1TUB - chains A and B; structure by electron crystallography, 3.70 A resolution.

Chain A:
Name: Tubulin
Source organism: Sus scrofa
Reference sequence: P02550 (TBA_PIG); residues 1-440 here = UniProt positions 1-440
Amino-acid sequence (440 residues; numbered 1 to 440; the number before each row is that of its first residue):
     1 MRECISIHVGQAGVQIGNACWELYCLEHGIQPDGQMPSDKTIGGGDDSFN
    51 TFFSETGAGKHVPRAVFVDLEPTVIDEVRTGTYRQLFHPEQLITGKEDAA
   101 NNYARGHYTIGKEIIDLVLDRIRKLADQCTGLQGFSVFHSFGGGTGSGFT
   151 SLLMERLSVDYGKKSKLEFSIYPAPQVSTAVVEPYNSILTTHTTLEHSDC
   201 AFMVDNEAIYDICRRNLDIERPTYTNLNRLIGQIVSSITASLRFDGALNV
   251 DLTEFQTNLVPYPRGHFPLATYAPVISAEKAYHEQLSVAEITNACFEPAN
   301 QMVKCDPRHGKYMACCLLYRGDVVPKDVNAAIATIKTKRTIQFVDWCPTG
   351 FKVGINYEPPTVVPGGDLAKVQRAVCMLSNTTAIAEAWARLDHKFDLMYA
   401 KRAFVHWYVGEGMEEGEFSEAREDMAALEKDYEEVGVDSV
Construct notes: conflict Gly265 (Ala in P02550)
Ligand contacts: GTP (guanosine-5'-triphosphate): Gly10, Gln11, Ala12, Gln15, Glu71, Ala99, Ala100, Asn101, Asn102, Gly142, Gly143, Gly144, Thr145, Ile171, Val177, Ser178, Tyr185, Asn206, Tyr210, Tyr224, Leu227, Asn228
Curated features (UniProtKB/Swiss-Prot):
  - active site: Glu254
  - binding site (GTP): Gly10, Gln11, Ala12, Gln15, Glu71, Ala99, Ser140, Gly143, Gly144, Thr145, Gly146, Thr179, Glu183, Asn206, Tyr224, Asn228, Leu252
  - binding site (Mg(2+)): Glu71
  - modified residue: Lys40 (N6-acetyllysine), Tyr282 (3'-nitrotyrosine), Ser439 (Phosphoserine)

Chain B:
Name: Tubulin
Source organism: Sus scrofa
Reference sequence: P02554 (TBB_PIG); the author numbering skips numbers that UniProt does not, so the offset changes along the chain: 1-44 = UniProt 1-44; 47-360 = UniProt 45-358; 369-437 = UniProt 359-427
Amino-acid sequence (427 residues; each row starts with the number of its first residue; note: 10 numbers in that range are skipped by the numbering (no residue carries them; nothing is unmodelled there)):
     1 MREIVHIQAGQCGNQIGAKFWEVISDEHGIDPTGSYHGDSDLQL
    47 ERINVYYNEAAGNKYVPRAILVDLEPGTMDSVRSGPFGQIFRPDNFVFGQ
    97 SGAGNNWAKGHYTEGAELVDSVLDVVRKESESCDCLQGFQLTHSLGGGTG
   147 SGMGTLLISKIREEYPDRIMNTFSVVPSPKVSDTVVEPYNATLSVHQLVE
   197 NTDETYCIDNEALYDICFRTLKLTTPTYGDLNHLVSATMSGVTTCLRFPG
   247 QLNADLRKLAVNMVPFPRLHFFMPGFAPLTSRGSQQYRALTVPELTQQMF
   297 DAKNMMAACDPRHGRYLTVAAVFRGRMSMKEVDEQMLNVQNKNSSYFVEW
   347 IPNNVKTAVCDIPP
   369 RGLKMSATFIGNSTAIQELFKRISEQFTAMFRRKAFLHWYTGEGMDEMEF
   419 TEAESNMNDLVSEYQQYQD
Ligand contacts:
  - GDP (guanosine-5'-diphosphate): Gly10, Gln11, Cys12, Gln15, Ile16, Gly100, Asn101, Ser140, Leu141, Gly142, Gly143, Gly144, Thr145, Gly146, Ser147, Val171, Ser178, Asp179, Tyr185, Asn206, Tyr224, Asn228
  - GTP (guanosine-5'-triphosphate): Leu248, Asn249, Lys254
  - taxotere (TXL): Glu22, Val23, Asp26, Leu217, Leu219, Asp226, His229, Ser232, Ala233, Ser236, Phe272, Pro274, Leu275, Thr276, Arg278, Arg320, Pro360, Arg369, Gly370, Leu371
Curated features (UniProtKB/Swiss-Prot):
  - motif: Met1 to Ile4 (MREI motif)
  - binding site (GTP): Gln11, Glu71, Ser140, Gly144, Thr145, Gly146, Asn206, Asn228
  - binding site (Mg(2+)): Glu71
  - modified residue: Ser40 (Phosphoserine), Lys60 (N6-acetyllysine), Ser174 (Phosphoserine), Thr287 (Phosphothreonine), Thr292 (Phosphothreonine), Arg320 (Omega-N-methylarginine)
  - cross-link (Glycyl lysine isopeptide (Lys-Gly)): Lys60 (interchain with G-Cter in ubiquitin), Lys326 (interchain with G-Cter in ubiquitin)

Chain A / chain B interface:
Residue-residue contacts (65):
  Gln11(A) - Gly246(B)  hydrogen bond (side chain-backbone)
  Glu71(A) - Asn249(B)
  Glu71(A) - Asp251(B)
  Pro72(A) - Arg2(B)
  Thr73(A) - Arg2(B)
  Thr73(A) - Asn249(B)  hydrogen bond
  Glu77(A) - Gly246(B)
  Lys96(A) - Met1(B)
  Lys96(A) - Cys131(B)
  Asp98(A) - Gln133(B)  hydrogen bond
  Asp98(A) - Asp251(B)
  Asp98(A) - Arg253(B)  salt bridge
  Ala99(A) - Asp251(B)
  Ala99(A) - Arg253(B)
  Asn101(A) - Lys254(B)
  Asn102(A) - Val257(B)
  Arg105(A) - Arg253(B)
  Pro175(A) - Asn349(B)
  Gln176(A) - Asp329(B)
  Gln176(A) - Glu330(B)
  Gln176(A) - Leu333(B)
  Val177(A) - Asn349(B)
  Val177(A) - Val351(B)
  Ser178(A) - Leu248(B)
  Ser178(A) - Asn349(B)
  Thr179(A) - Asn349(B)
  Thr179(A) - Val351(B)
  Thr179(A) - Lys352(B)
  Ala180(A) - Pro348(B)
  Ala180(A) - Asn349(B)
  Val181(A) - Val257(B)  hydrophobic
  Glu183(A) - Pro348(B)
  Glu183(A) - Asn349(B)
  Tyr210(A) - Lys326(B)
  Tyr210(A) - Glu330(B)
  Cys213(A) - Lys326(B)  hydrogen bond
  Glu220(A) - Glu327(B)
  Glu220(A) - Glu330(B)
  Arg221(A) - Ser324(B)  hydrogen bond (backbone-side chain)
  Arg221(A) - Glu327(B)
  Pro222(A) - Ser324(B)  hydrogen bond (backbone-side chain)
  Pro222(A) - Met325(B)
  Pro222(A) - Lys326(B)  hydrogen bond (backbone-backbone)
  Pro222(A) - Glu327(B)  hydrogen bond (backbone-backbone)
  Thr223(A) - Ser324(B)
  Thr223(A) - Met325(B)
  Thr223(A) - Lys326(B)
  Tyr224(A) - Met325(B)  hydrophobic
  Tyr224(A) - Lys326(B)
  Tyr224(A) - Asp329(B)
  Thr225(A) - Gln247(B)
  Asn226(A) - Lys326(B)
  Leu227(A) - Lys326(B)
  Met398(A) - Pro348(B)
  Arg402(A) - Phe262(B)
  Arg402(A) - Trp346(B)
  Phe404(A) - Val257(B)
  Phe404(A) - Val260(B)
  Phe404(A) - Pro261(B)  hydrophobic
  His406(A) - Pro263(B)
  Trp407(A) - Ile165(B)  hydrophobic
  Trp407(A) - Asp199(B)
  Trp407(A) - Arg253(B)
  Trp407(A) - Ala256(B)  hydrogen bond (side chain-backbone)
  Trp407(A) - Val257(B)  hydrophobic
Other interface residues (no listed pair), chain A (37 interface residues in all): Lys394, Leu397, Ala403
Other interface residues (no listed pair), chain B (34 interface residues in all): Asn258, Met323, Thr353

Summary:
37 residues of chain A and 34 residues of chain B are in contact, with 9 hydrogen bonds and 1 salt bridge.
Polar pairs include Asp98(A)-Arg253(B), Gln11(A)-Gly246(B) and Thr73(A)-Asn249(B). GTP is bound between chain
A and chain B. Chain B binds GDP and taxotere.
Here chain A is Tubulin and chain B is Tubulin, both from Sus scrofa. Entry 1TUB (Tubulin alpha-beta dimer,
electron diffraction) was determined by electron crystallography.
